1Q82 - chains A and S of the 31 polymer chains in the assembly; structure by X-ray diffraction, 2.98 A resolution.

# Chain A
Molecule: 23S ribosomal RNA
Source organism: Haloarcula marismortui
Sequence (2922 nucleotides; each row starts with the number of its first residue):
     2 UUGGCUACUAUGCCAGCUGGUGGAUUGCUCGGCUCAGGCGCUGAUGAAGG
    52 ACGUGCCAAGCUGCGAUAAGCCAUGGGGAGCCGCACGGAGGCGAAGAACC
   102 AUGGAUUUCCGAAUGAGAAUCUCUCUAACAAUUGCUUCGCGCAAUGAGGA
   152 ACCCCGAGAACUGAAACAUCUCAGUAUCGGGAGGAACAGAAAACGCAAUG
   202 UGAUGUCGUUAGUAACCGCGAGUGAACGCGAUACAGCCCAAACCGAAGCC
   252 CUCACGGGCAAUGUGGUGUCAGGGCUACCUCUCAUCAGCCGACCGUCUCG
   302 ACGAAGUCUCUUGGAACAGAGCGUGAUACAGGGUGACAACCCCGUACUCG
   352 AGACCAGUACGACGUGCGGUAGUGCCAGAGUAGCGGGGGUUGGAUAUCCC
   402 UCGCGAAUAACGCAGGCAUCGACUGCGAAGGCUAAACACAACCUGAGACC
   452 GAUAGUGAACAAGUAGUGUGAACGAACGCUGCAAAGUACCCUCAGAAGGG
   502 AGGCGAAAUAGAGCAUGAAAUCAGUUGGCGAUCGAGCGACAGGGCAUACA
   552 AGGUCCCUCGACGAAUGACCGACGCGCGAGCGUCCAGUAAGACUCACGGG
   602 AAGCCGAUGUUCUGUCGUACGUUUUGAAAAACGAGCCAGGGAGUGUGUCU
   652 GCAUGGCAAGUCUAACCGGAGUAUCCGGGGAGGCACAGGGAAACCGACAU
   702 GGCCGCAGGGCUUUGCCCGAGGGCCGCCGUCUUCAAGGGCGGGGAGCCAU
   752 GUGGACACGACCCGAAUCCGGACGAUCUACGCAUGGACAAGAUGAAGCGU
   802 GCCGAAAGGCACGUGGAAGUCUGUUAGAGUUGGUGUCCUACAAUACCCUC
   852 UCGUGAUCUAUGUGUAGGGGUGAAAGGCCCAUCGAGUCCGGCAACAGCUG
   902 GUUCCAAUCGAAACAUGUCGAAGCAUGACCUCCGCCGAGGUAGUCUGUGA
   952 GGUAGAGCGACCGAUUGGUGUGUCCGCCUCCGAGAGGAGUCGGCACACCU
  1002 GUCAAACUCCAAACUUACAGACGCCGUUUGACGCGGGGAUUCCGGUGCGC
  1052 GGGGUAAGCCUGUGUACCAGGAGGGGAACAACCCAGAGAUAGGUUAAGGU
  1102 CCCCAAGUGUGGAUUAAGUGUAAUCCUCUGAAGGUGGUCUCGAGCCCUAG
  1152 ACAGCCGGGAGGUGAGCUUAGAAGCAGCUACCCUCUAAGAAAAGCGUAAC
  1202 AGCUUACCGGCCGAGGUUUGAGGCGCCCAAAAUGAUCGGGACUCAAAUCC
  1252 ACCACCGAGACCUGUCCGUACCACUCAUACUGGUAAUCGAGUAGAUUGGC
  1302 GCUCUAAUUGGAUGGAAGUAGGGGUGAAAACUCCUAUGGACCGAUUAGUG
  1352 ACGAAAAUCCUGGCCAUAGUAGCAGCGAUAGUCGGGUGAGAACCCCGACG
  1402 GCCUAAUGGAUAAGGGUUCCUCAGCACUGCUGAUCAGCUGAGGGUUAGCC
  1452 GGUCCUAAGUCAUACCGCAACUCGACUAUGACGAAAUGGGAAACGGGUUA
  1502 AUAUUCCCGUGCCACUAUGCAGUGAAAGUUGACGCCCUGGGGUCGAUCAC
  1552 GCUGGGCAUUCGCCCAGUCGAACCGUCCAACUCCGUGGAAGCCGUAAUGG
  1602 CAGGAAGCGGACGAACGGCGGCAUAGGGAAACGUGAUUCAACCUGGGGCC
  1652 CAUGAAAAGACGAGCAUAGUGUCCGUACCGAGAACCGACACAGGUGUCCA
  1702 UGGCGGCGAAAGCCAAGGCCUGUCGGGAGCAACCAACGUUAGGGAAUUCG
  1752 GCAAGUUAGUCCCGUACCUUCGGAAGAAGGGAUGCCUGCUCCGGAACGGA
  1802 GCAGGUCGCAGUGACUCGGAAGCUCGGACUGUCUAGUAACAACAUAGGUG
  1852 ACCGCAAAUCCGCAAGGACUCGUACGGUCACUGAAUCCUGCCCAGUGCAG
  1902 GUAUCUGAACACCUCGUACAAGAGGACGAAGGACCUGUCAACGGCGGGGG
  1952 UAACUAUGACCCUCUUAAGGUAGCGUAGUACCUUGCCGCAUCAGUAGCGG
  2002 CUUGCAUGAAUGGAUUAACCAGAGCUUCACUGUCCCAACGUUGGGCCCGG
  2052 UGAACUGUACAUUCCAGUGCGGAGUCUGGAGACACCCAGGGGGAAGCGAA
  2102 GACCCUAUGGAGCUUUACUGCAGGCUGUCGCUGAGACGUGGUCGCCGAUG
  2152 UGCAGCAUAGGUAGGAGACACUACACAGGUACCCGCGCUAGCGGGCCACC
  2202 GAGUCAACAGUGAAAUACUACCCGUCGGUGACUGCGACUCUCACUCCGGG
  2252 AGGAGGACACCGAUAGCCGGGCAGUUUGACUGGGGCGGUACGCGCUCGAA
  2302 AAGAUAUCGAGCGCGCCCUAUGGCUAUCUCAGCCGGGACAGAGACCCGGC
  2352 GAAGAGUGCAAGAGCAAAAGAUAGCUUGACAGUGUUCUUCCCAACGAGGA
  2402 ACGCUGACGCGAAAGCGUGGUCUAGCGAACCAAUUAGCCUGCUUGAUGCG
  2452 GGCAAUUGAUGACAGAAAAGCUACCCUAGGGAUAACAGAGUCGUCACUCG
  2502 CAAGAGCACAUAUCGACCGAGUGGCUUGCUACCUCGAUGUCGGUUCCCUC
  2552 CAUCCUGCCCGUGCAGAAGCGGGCAAGGGUGAGGUUGUUCGCCUAUUAAA
  2602 GGAGGUCGUGAGCUGGGUUUAGACCGUCGUGAGACAGGUCGGCUGCUAUC
  2652 UACUGGGUGUGUAAUGGUGUCUGACAAGAACGACCGUAUAGUACGAGAGG
  2702 AACUACGGUUGGUGGCCACUGGUGUACCGGUUGUUCGAGAGAGCACGUGC
  2752 CGGGUAGCCACGCCACACGGGGUAAGAGCUGAACGCAUCUAAGCUCGAAA
  2802 CCCACUUGGAAAAGAGACACCGCCGAGGUCCCGCGUACAAGACGCGGUCG
  2852 AUAGACUCGGGGUGUGCGCGUCGAGGUAACGAGACGUUAAGCCCACGAGC
  2902 ACUAACAGACCAAAGCCAUCAU
Not modelled in the structure: 2-9, 126-127, 715, 971-998, 1560, 1952-1963, 2137-2236, 2339-2343, 2665-2666, 2915-2923
Ion coordination: Mg2+ site 1 near G28 (its only coordinating residue here); Na+ site 1: C40, G41; Na+ site 2: G56, A59, G61; Na+ site 3 near U108 (its only coordinating residue here); Mg2+ site 2 near U115 (its only coordinating residue here); Na+ site 4: C141, G142; Na+ site 5 near U146 (its only coordinating residue here); Mg2+ site 3: C162, U2276; K+: C162, U163, U172; Mg2+ site 4: A165, A167, C168; Na+ site 6: A165, A166; Mg2+ site 5: A166, G219; 65 more Na+ sites not listed; 96 more Mg2+ sites not listed
Small-molecule neighbours: puromycin-5'-monophosphate (PPU): G2102, A2103, A2486, C2487, U2541, C2542, G2588, C2608, G2618, U2619, U2620
What the authors report for this chain:
  - binding site for CC-puromycin: G2588
  - catalytic residues: A2486 (proposed by the authors, not directly observed)

# Chain S
Name: 50S ribosomal protein L22P
Source organism: Haloarcula marismortui
Reference sequence: P10970 (RL22_HALMA); numbering as in UniProt (aligned over 1-154)
Chain sequence (154 residues; row label = number of the first residue in the row):
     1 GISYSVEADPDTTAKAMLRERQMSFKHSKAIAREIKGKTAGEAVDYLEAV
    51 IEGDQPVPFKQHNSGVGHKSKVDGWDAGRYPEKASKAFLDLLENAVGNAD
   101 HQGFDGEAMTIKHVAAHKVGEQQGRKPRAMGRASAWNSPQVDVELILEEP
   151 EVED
Not modelled in the structure: 151-154
Ion coordination: Mg2+: Gly65 (shared with C2048(A), C2088(A), A2089(A) of chain A); Na+ site 1: Ser70, Val72; Na+ site 2: Val72, Trp75 (shared with U2659(A), G2660(A) of chain A)

# How chain A and chain S interact
Pairs across the interface (131):
  A11(A) with Lys60(S), hydrogen bond to the phosphate; Trp75(S), sugar contact
  U12(A) with Lys60(S), salt bridge to the phosphate; Trp75(S), sugar contact
  G13(A) with Gln61(S), phosphate contact
  U19(A) with Ser5(S), hydrogen bond to the sugar
  G20(A) with Ile2(S), sugar contact; Ser3(S), hydrogen bond to the sugar; Tyr4(S), sugar contact; Ser5(S), sugar contact; His117(S), base contact
  G21(A) with Gly1(S), sugar contact; Ile2(S), sugar contact; Ser3(S), hydrogen bond to the phosphate
  U22(A) with Gly1(S), hydrogen bond to the phosphate; Val119(S), sugar contact
  C492(A) with His101(S), sugar contact
  C494(A) with Glu93(S), sugar contact
  G499(A) with Arg19(S), phosphate contact; Asn94(S), hydrogen bond to the base
  G500(A) with Ala16(S), sugar contact; Met17(S), sugar contact; Arg19(S), salt bridge to the phosphate; Asn94(S), hydrogen bond to the sugar; Asn98(S), base contact
  G501(A) with Tyr4(S), hydrogen bond to the phosphate; Lys15(S), sugar contact; Met17(S), phosphate contact; Asn98(S), sugar contact; Gln102(S), hydrogen bond to the sugar
  U510(A) with Ser3(S), base contact
  C523(A) with Phe25(S), sugar contact; Lys29(S), hydrogen bond to the phosphate
  A524(A) with Phe25(S), sugar contact; Lys29(S), salt bridge to the phosphate; Gln61(S), phosphate contact; Ala115(S), sugar contact; Ala116(S), hydrogen bond to the sugar; His117(S), hydrogen bond to the base
  G525(A) with Arg33(S), salt bridge to the phosphate; Lys36(S), phosphate contact; His113(S), hydrogen bond to the sugar; Ala115(S), sugar contact
  U526(A) with Lys36(S), salt bridge to the phosphate
  U840(A) with Arg128(S), hydrogen bond to the sugar; Ala129(S), phosphate contact; Arg132(S), hydrogen bond to the sugar
  A841(A) with Arg128(S), salt bridge to the phosphate; Ala129(S), hydrogen bond to the phosphate; Met130(S), hydrogen bond to the base
  A843(A) with Ala129(S), phosphate contact
  A844(A) with Ala129(S), phosphate contact; Met130(S), hydrogen bond to the phosphate; Gly131(S), phosphate contact
  A1369(A) with Lys26(S), hydrogen bond to the sugar; Ser64(S), hydrogen bond to the phosphate
  G1370(A) with Ser24(S), hydrogen bond to the base; Lys26(S), salt bridge to the phosphate; His27(S), base contact; His62(S), salt bridge to the phosphate; Asn63(S), phosphate contact; Ser64(S), hydrogen bond to the phosphate; Arg79(S), sugar contact; Pro139(S), base contact
  U1371(A) with Arg79(S), salt bridge to the phosphate
  A1372(A) with Trp136(S), base contact
  G1373(A) with Trp136(S), base contact
  C1428(A) with Gln22(S), phosphate contact; Gln122(S), hydrogen bond to the phosphate
  U1429(A) with Gln122(S), phosphate contact
  C1431(A) with Lys126(S), hydrogen bond to the base
  A1689(A) with Pro127(S), base contact; Arg128(S), hydrogen bond to the base; Gly131(S), base contact; Arg132(S), hydrogen bond to the base; Ala133(S), base contact
  C1690(A) with Pro127(S), base contact
  C2048(A) with Gly65(S), phosphate contact; Lys69(S), hydrogen bond to the phosphate
  C2049(A) with Lys69(S), salt bridge to the phosphate; Gly78(S), phosphate contact; Arg79(S), salt bridge to the phosphate; Tyr80(S), phosphate contact
  G2050(A) with Arg79(S), phosphate contact; Tyr80(S), hydrogen bond to the phosphate; Pro81(S), phosphate contact; Glu82(S), phosphate contact
  G2051(A) with His27(S), phosphate contact; Pro81(S), phosphate contact; Glu82(S), hydrogen bond to the phosphate; Lys83(S), hydrogen bond to the phosphate
  U2052(A) with Lys83(S), salt bridge to the phosphate
  G2053(A) with Trp136(S), sugar contact; Asn137(S), hydrogen bond to the phosphate; Ser138(S), hydrogen bond to the phosphate
  A2054(A) with Arg128(S), hydrogen bond to the base; Ser134(S), hydrogen bond to the sugar; Ala135(S), hydrogen bond to the sugar; Trp136(S), sugar contact; Asn137(S), hydrogen bond to the phosphate
  A2055(A) with Arg128(S), sugar contact; Arg132(S), hydrogen bond to the sugar; Ser134(S), sugar contact; Ala135(S), phosphate contact
  C2086(A) with Trp75(S), sugar contact
  C2087(A) with Asn63(S), sugar contact; His68(S), hydrogen bond to the sugar; Asp76(S), sugar contact
  C2088(A) with Asn63(S), phosphate contact; Ser64(S), phosphate contact; Gly65(S), hydrogen bond to the phosphate; Val66(S), sugar contact
  A2089(A) with Gly65(S), phosphate contact
  U2648(A) with Arg128(S), base contact
  G2657(A) with His68(S), base contact
  G2658(A) with His68(S), hydrogen bond to the sugar; Asp76(S), hydrogen bond to the base
  U2659(A) with Trp75(S), hydrogen bond to the sugar; Asp76(S), hydrogen bond to the sugar
  G2660(A) with Val72(S), phosphate contact; Asp73(S), phosphate contact; Gly74(S), hydrogen bond to the phosphate; Trp75(S), phosphate contact
  C2831(A) with Ser70(S), phosphate contact; Lys71(S), phosphate contact
  C2832(A) with Lys71(S), salt bridge to the phosphate
  A2841(A) with Gly67(S), sugar contact; His68(S), hydrogen bond to the sugar
  G2842(A) with His68(S), sugar contact; Ser70(S), phosphate contact
  A2843(A) with Ser70(S), phosphate contact
Interface residues without a listed pair, chain A (59 interface residues in all): C491, U493, A502, U1368, A1427, C2056
Interface residues without a listed pair, chain S (67 interface residues in all): Val6, Lys118

# In short
Chain A and chain S form an interface of 59 and 67 residues respectively; the contacts include 45 hydrogen
bonds and 13 salt bridges. Polar pairs include G499(A)-Asn94(S), A524(A)-His117(S) and A841(A)-Met130(S).
Ligands of chain A: puromycin-5'-monophosphate. From the paper: the catalytic residue A2486(A); a binding site
for CC-puromycin at G2588(A).
Here chain A is 23S ribosomal RNA and chain S is 50S ribosomal protein L22P, both from Haloarcula marismortui.
Entry 1Q82 (Crystal Structure of CC-Puromycin bound to the A-site of the 50S ribosomal subunit) was determined
by X-ray diffraction together with 1Q7Y, 1Q81, 1Q86 and 1M90 from the same study.
